Entry 4Z1L (X-ray diffraction, 3.00 A resolution); this record covers chains E and F of the 28 polymer chains in the assembly.

[Chain E]
Protein: Proteasome subunit alpha type-6
From: Saccharomyces cerevisiae
Notes: EC 3.4.25.1
Reference sequence: P40302 (PSA6_YEAST); residues 0-233 here correspond to UniProt positions 1-234 (UniProt number = residue number + 1)
Amino-acid sequence (234 residues; each row starts with the number of its first residue; numbering starts at 0):
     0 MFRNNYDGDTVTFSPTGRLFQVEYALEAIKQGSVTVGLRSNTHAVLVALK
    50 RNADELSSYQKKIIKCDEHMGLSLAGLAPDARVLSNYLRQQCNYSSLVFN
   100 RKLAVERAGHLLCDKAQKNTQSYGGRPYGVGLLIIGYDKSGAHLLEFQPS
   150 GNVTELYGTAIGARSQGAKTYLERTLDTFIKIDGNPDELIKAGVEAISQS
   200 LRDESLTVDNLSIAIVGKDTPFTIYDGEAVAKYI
Disordered / not traced: 0-2
Swiss-Prot annotation at these positions:
  - modified residue: Ser13 (Phosphoserine)
  - cross-link: Lys190 (Glycyl lysine isopeptide (Lys-Gly) (interchain with G-Cter in ubiquitin))

[Chain F]
Protein: Probable proteasome subunit alpha type-7
From: Saccharomyces cerevisiae
Notes: EC 3.4.25.1
Reference sequence: P21242 (PSA7_YEAST); residues -3 to 284 here correspond to UniProt positions 1-288 (UniProt number = residue number + 4)
Amino-acid sequence (288 residues; each row starts with the number of its first residue; numbers below 1 keep their minus sign (Met-3 is residue -3)):
    -3 MTSIGTGYDLSNSVFSPDGRNFQVEYAVKAVENGTTSIGIKCNDGVVFAV
    47 EKLITSKLLVPQKNVKIQVVDRHIGCVYSGLIPDGRHLVNRGREEAASFK
    97 KLYKTPIPIPAFADRLGQYVQAHTLYNSVRPFGVSTIFGGVDKNGAHLYM
   147 LEPSGSYWGYKGAATGKGRQSAKAELEKLVDHHPEGLSAREAVKQAAKII
   197 YLAHEDNKEKDFELEISWCSLSETNGLHKFVKGDLLQEAIDFAQKEINGD
   247 DDEDEDDSDNVMSSDDENAPVATNANATTDQEGDIHLE
Disordered / not traced: -3 to 1, 245-284
Swiss-Prot annotation at these positions:
  - modified residue: Thr-2 (N-acetylthreonine)

[How chain E and chain F interact]
Pairs across the interface - 62 pairs, chain E then chain F:
  Asn4(E) with Leu6(F)
  Tyr5(E) with Asp5(F), hydrogen bond; Leu6(F), hydrophobic
  Thr9(E) with Arg126(F)
  Val10(E) with Asn123(F); Ser124(F); Val125(F); Arg126(F)
  Thr11(E) with Leu6(F); Gln19(F)
  Phe12(E) with Gln19(F); Tyr22(F), hydrophobic; Ala23(F), hydrophobic; Arg126(F); Pro127(F)
  Ser13(E) with Tyr22(F)
  Pro14(E) with Tyr22(F), hydrophobic; Lys25(F)
  Thr15(E) with Lys25(F)
  Gly16(E) with Tyr22(F); Lys25(F); Ala26(F)
  Leu18(E) with Leu77(F), hydrophobic; Arg126(F)
  His109(E) with Arg82(F)
  Cys112(E) with Arg82(F)
  Asp113(E) with Arg82(F), salt bridge; Asn86(F)
  Gln116(E) with Pro79(F); Asp80(F); His83(F), hydrogen bond; Arg126(F)
  Thr119(E) with Arg126(F), hydrogen bond (backbone-side chain)
  Gln120(E) with His119(F); Val125(F); Arg126(F), hydrogen bond (backbone-backbone); Phe128(F)
  Ser121(E) with Ser124(F)
  Tyr122(E) with Ser124(F), hydrogen bond (backbone-backbone)
  Ser149(E) with Pro79(F)
  Gly150(E) with Pro79(F)
  Asn151(E) with Ile78(F); Pro79(F)
  Thr153(E) with Leu55(F); Asn60(F)
  Glu154(E) with Val56(F); Lys59(F); Asn60(F), hydrogen bond (backbone-side chain)
  Leu155(E) with Leu54(F); Leu55(F); Val56(F)
  Tyr156(E) with Leu54(F), hydrogen bond (backbone-backbone); Leu55(F); Val56(F); Pro57(F)
  Gly157(E) with Leu54(F)
  Lys168(E) with Leu54(F)
  Leu171(E) with Leu54(F)
  Glu172(E) with Ser52(F), hydrogen bond; Lys53(F), hydrogen bond (side chain-backbone); Leu54(F)
  Leu175(E) with Lys53(F)
Other interface residues (no listed pair), chain E (33 interface residues in all): Arg38, Phe178
Other interface residues (no listed pair), chain F (30 interface residues in all): Gly129

[In short]
33 residues of chain E face 30 of chain F across their interface, with 9 hydrogen bonds and 1 salt bridge.
Among the polar pairs are Asp113(E)-Arg82(F), Tyr5(E)-Asp5(F) and Gln116(E)-His83(F).
Here chain E is Proteasome subunit alpha type-6 and chain F is Probable proteasome subunit alpha type-7, both
from Saccharomyces cerevisiae. Entry 4Z1L (Yeast 20S proteasome in complex with belactosin C derivative 3) was
determined by X-ray diffraction.
